Entry 5ZVD (X-ray diffraction, 2.59 A resolution); this record covers chain B.

[Chain B]
Name: 389aa long hypothetical nucleolar protein
Organism: Pyrococcus horikoshii (strain ATCC 700860 / DSM 12428 / JCM 9974 / NBRC 100139 / OT-3)
UniProt: O57712 (O57712_PYRHO); numbering as in UniProt (aligned over 5-388)
Chain sequence (384 residues; each row starts with the number of its first residue):
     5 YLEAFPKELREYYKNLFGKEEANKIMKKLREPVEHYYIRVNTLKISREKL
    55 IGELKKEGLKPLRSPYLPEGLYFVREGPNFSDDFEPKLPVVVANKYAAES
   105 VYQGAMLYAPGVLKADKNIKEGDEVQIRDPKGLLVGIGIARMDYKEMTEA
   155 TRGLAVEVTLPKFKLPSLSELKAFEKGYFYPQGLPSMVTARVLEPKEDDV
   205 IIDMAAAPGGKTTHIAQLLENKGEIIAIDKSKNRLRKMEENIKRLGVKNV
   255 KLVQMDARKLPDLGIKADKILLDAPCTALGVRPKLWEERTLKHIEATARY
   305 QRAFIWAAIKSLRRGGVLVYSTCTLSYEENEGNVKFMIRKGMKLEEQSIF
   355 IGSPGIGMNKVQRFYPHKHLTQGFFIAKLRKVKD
Curated features (UniProtKB/Swiss-Prot):
  - active site: C327 (Nucleophile)
  - binding site (S-adenosyl-L-methionine): A209 to K215, D233, R238, D260, D277, Y304
What the authors report for this chain:
  - mutagenesis - S190A: decreased catalytic activity
  - mutagenesis - Q107R, Q107W: abolished catalytic activity
  - specificity-determining residues: Y41 (proposed by the authors, not directly observed)

[In short]
From UniProt: active-site residue C327 and 12 S-adenosyl-L-methionine-binding residues. The paper reports that
Q107R and Q107W abolish catalytic activity; the specificity determinant Y41.
Chain B is 389aa long hypothetical nucleolar protein (Pyrococcus horikoshii (strain ATCC 700860 / DSM 12428 /
JCM 9974 / NBRC 100139 / OT-3)); the structure, The crystal structure of NSun6 from Pyrococcus horikoshii, was
determined by X-ray diffraction (same publication as 5ZVE, 5ZVG and 5ZVH).
